Entry 2YEV (X-ray diffraction, 2.36 A resolution); this record covers chains D and F of the 3 polymer chains in the assembly.

Chain D:
Protein: Cytochrome C oxidase polypeptide i+iii
Source organism: Thermus thermophilus
Notes: EC 1.9.3.1
UniProtKB: P98005 (COX13_THET8); residue numbers follow UniProt; this construct covers 1-791
Sequence (791 residues; numbered 1 to 791; the number before each row is that of its first residue):
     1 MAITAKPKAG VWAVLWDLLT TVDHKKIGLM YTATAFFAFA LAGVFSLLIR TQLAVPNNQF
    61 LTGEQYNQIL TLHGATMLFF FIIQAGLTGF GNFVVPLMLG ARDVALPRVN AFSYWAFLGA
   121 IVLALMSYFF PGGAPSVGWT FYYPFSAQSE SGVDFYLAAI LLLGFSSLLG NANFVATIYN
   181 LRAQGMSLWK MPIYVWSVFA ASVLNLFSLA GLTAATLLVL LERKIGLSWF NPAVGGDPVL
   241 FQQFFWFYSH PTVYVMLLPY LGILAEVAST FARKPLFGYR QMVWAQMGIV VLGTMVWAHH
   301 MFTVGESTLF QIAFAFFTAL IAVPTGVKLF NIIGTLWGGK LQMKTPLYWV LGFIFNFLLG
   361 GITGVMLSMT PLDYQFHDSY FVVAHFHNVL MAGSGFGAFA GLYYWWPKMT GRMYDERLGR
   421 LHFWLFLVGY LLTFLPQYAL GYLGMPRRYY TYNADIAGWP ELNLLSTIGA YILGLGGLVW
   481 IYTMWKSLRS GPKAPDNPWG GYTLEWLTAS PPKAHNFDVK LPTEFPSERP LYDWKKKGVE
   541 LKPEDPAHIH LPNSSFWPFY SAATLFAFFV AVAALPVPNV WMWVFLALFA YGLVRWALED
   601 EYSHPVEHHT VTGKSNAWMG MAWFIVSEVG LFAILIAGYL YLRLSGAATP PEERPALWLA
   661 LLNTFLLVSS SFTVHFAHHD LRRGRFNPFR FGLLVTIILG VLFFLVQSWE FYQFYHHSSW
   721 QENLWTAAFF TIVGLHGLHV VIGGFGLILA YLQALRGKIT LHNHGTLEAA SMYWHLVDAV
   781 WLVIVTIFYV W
Unresolved in the structure: 1-11
Ion coordination: heme-as Fe site 1: His73, His387; Cu ion: His250, His299, His300; Mg2+: Asp378 (shared with 1 residue of chain E); heme-as Fe site 2 near His385 (its only coordinating residue here)
Small-molecule neighbours:
  - 5PL ((1R,4S,6R)-6-({[2-(acetylamino)-2-deoxy-alpha-D-glucopyranosyl]oxy}methyl)-4-hydroxy-1-{[(15-methylhexadecanoyl)oxy]methyl}-4-oxido-7-oxo-3,5-dioxa-8-aza-4-phosphaheptacos-1-yl 15-methylhexadecanoate): Leu106, Arg108, Val109, Phe112, Phe165, Leu169, Thr213, Leu565, Phe568, Leu586, Ala587, Phe589, Ala590, Leu593, Trp596, Ala597, Leu598, Glu599, Asp600, Glu601, Ala617, Gly620, Met621, Phe624, Glu628, Leu631, Leu735, Leu738, His739, Val741, Ile742, Phe745, Gly746, Leu749, Gln753, Lys758, Asn763, Gly765, Thr766, Ala769, Ala770, Tyr773
  - heme-as (HAS), molecule 1: Phe37, Phe39, Ala40, Leu41, Gly43, Val44, Ser46, Leu47, Ile49, Arg50, Tyr66, Leu70, His73, Gly74, Met77, Leu78, Phe81, Ile82, Gly138, Trp139, Tyr380, Val383, Phe386, His387, Leu390, Met391, Thr433, Phe434, Gln437, Arg447, Arg448, Tyr449, Ala470, Leu473, Gly474, Gly477, Leu478, Ile481
  - heme-as (HAS), molecule 2: Trp139, Thr140, Trp246, Val253, Tyr254, Leu257, His299, His300, Phe302, Thr318, Ile321, Ala322, Thr325, Gly326, Leu329, Phe330, Phe357, Leu358, Gly361, Ile362, Gly364, Val365, Met366, Leu367, Ser368, Asp373, His377, Asp378, Val382, His385, Phe386, Val389, Leu390, Ser394, Arg447
What the authors report for this chain:
  - catalytic residues: Asp103, Tyr248, Lys328
  - catalytic residues: Thr252 (proposed by the authors, not directly observed)

Chain F:
Protein: CAA3-type cytochrome oxidase subunit IV
Source organism: Thermus thermophilus
Notes: EC 1.9.3.1
UniProtKB: Q5SH67 (Q5SH67_THET8); residue numbers follow UniProt; this construct covers 1-66
Sequence (66 residues; row label = number of the first residue in the row):
     1 MVYIALFALG AALVTLFFYL ILNPRVLTTE GETFDLRFVL FMLLLILLAA GTVALMLLIG
    61 KAHHLL
Unresolved in the structure: 64-66
Modified residues: Met1 (n-formylmethionine; FME)

Interface between chain D and chain F:
Residue-residue contacts - 60 pairs, chain D then chain F:
  Tyr179(D) - Leu22(F)  hydrogen bond (side chain-backbone)
  Tyr179(D) - Asn23(F)
  Tyr179(D) - Pro24(F)
  Tyr179(D) - Leu27(F)  hydrophobic
  Leu188(D) - Pro24(F)  hydrophobic
  Asp237(D) - Lys61(F)  salt bridge
  Gln243(D) - Leu57(F)
  Phe247(D) - Val53(F)  hydrophobic
  Met295(D) - Ala11(F)  hydrophobic
  Gly305(D) - His63(F)  hydrogen bond (backbone-side chain)
  Glu306(D) - Gly60(F)
  Glu306(D) - Lys61(F)  salt bridge
  Glu306(D) - His63(F)
  Ser307(D) - Ile59(F)  hydrogen bond (side chain-backbone)
  Ser307(D) - Gly60(F)  hydrogen bond (backbone-backbone)
  Ser307(D) - Ala62(F)
  Ser307(D) - His63(F)
  Leu309(D) - Met1(F)
  Leu309(D) - Ile4(F)  hydrophobic
  Leu309(D) - Ile59(F)  hydrophobic
  Phe310(D) - Met56(F)
  Phe310(D) - Ile59(F)
  Phe310(D) - Gly60(F)
  Ala313(D) - Ile4(F)  hydrophobic
  Phe314(D) - Met56(F)  hydrophobic
  Phe317(D) - Ile4(F)  hydrophobic
  Phe317(D) - Phe7(F)  hydrophobic
  Thr612(D) - Thr28(F)
  Lys614(D) - Leu27(F)  hydrogen bond (side chain-backbone)
  Lys614(D) - Thr29(F)  hydrogen bond (side chain-backbone)
  Lys614(D) - Phe34(F)
  Trp618(D) - Leu27(F)  hydrophobic
  Trp618(D) - Phe34(F)  hydrophobic
  Trp618(D) - Asp35(F)  hydrogen bond
  Met619(D) - Leu27(F)  hydrophobic
  Ala622(D) - Phe38(F)
  Trp623(D) - Leu22(F)
  Val626(D) - Leu22(F)  hydrophobic
  Val629(D) - Met42(F)  hydrophobic
  Ala633(D) - Ala49(F)  hydrophobic
  Ala633(D) - Ala50(F)
  Ile634(D) - Val53(F)  hydrophobic
  Ile636(D) - Ala50(F)  hydrophobic
  Ala637(D) - Ala50(F)
  Ala637(D) - Val53(F)  hydrophobic
  Ala637(D) - Ala54(F)
  Ala637(D) - Leu57(F)
  Leu640(D) - Ala54(F)  hydrophobic
  Tyr641(D) - Leu57(F)  hydrophobic
  Tyr641(D) - Leu58(F)  hydrophobic
  Tyr641(D) - Lys61(F)  hydrogen bond
  His675(D) - Glu32(F)
  His679(D) - Glu32(F)  salt bridge
  Arg682(D) - Glu32(F)  salt bridge
  Arg683(D) - Glu32(F)  salt bridge
  His775(D) - Val39(F)
  Ala779(D) - Val39(F)  hydrophobic
  Ala779(D) - Leu43(F)
  Val780(D) - Ile46(F)  hydrophobic
  Val783(D) - Leu43(F)  hydrophobic
Also at the interface, not in a pair above, chain D (47 interface residues in all): Phe207, Leu240, Val291, Trp297, Ile625, Phe632, Gly638, Leu644, Ser645, Met772, Leu776
Also at the interface, not in a pair above, chain F (36 interface residues in all): Ala8, Thr15, Phe18, Thr33, Leu45, Leu47

Overview:
47 residues of chain D face 36 of chain F across their interface; the contacts include 8 hydrogen bonds and 5
salt bridges. Among the polar pairs are Asp237(D)-Lys61(F), Glu306(D)-Lys61(F) and His679(D)-Glu32(F). Bound
to chain D: compound 5PL and heme-as. From the paper: catalytic residues Asp103(D), Tyr248(D) and Lys328(D)
among others.
Chain D is Cytochrome C oxidase polypeptide i+iii and chain F is CAA3-type cytochrome oxidase subunit IV, both
from Thermus thermophilus; the structure, Structure of caa3-type cytochrome oxidase, was determined by X-ray
diffraction.
